PDB entry 6E3H | X-ray diffraction, 2.90 A resolution | chains L and H of the 4 polymer chains in the assembly

[Chain L]
Protein: antibody S9-3-37 light chain
Source organism: Homo sapiens
Notes: antibody fragment or engineered binder
Sequence (219 residues; row label = number of the first residue in the row; a row labelled like 30A-30E holds insertion residues (30A, then the next letters in order)):
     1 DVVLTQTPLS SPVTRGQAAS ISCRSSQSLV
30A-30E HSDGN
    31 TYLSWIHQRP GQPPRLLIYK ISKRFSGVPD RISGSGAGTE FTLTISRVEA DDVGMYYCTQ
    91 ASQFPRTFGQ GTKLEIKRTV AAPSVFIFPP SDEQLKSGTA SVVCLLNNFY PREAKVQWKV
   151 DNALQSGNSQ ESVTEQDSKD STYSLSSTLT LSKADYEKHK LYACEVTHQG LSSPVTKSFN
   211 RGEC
Disulfide bonds: Cys-23/Cys-88, Cys-134/Cys-194

[Chain H]
Protein: antibody S9-3-37 heavy chain
Source organism: Homo sapiens
Notes: antibody fragment or engineered binder
Sequence (233 residues; row label = number of the first residue in the row; a row labelled like 82A-82C holds insertion residues (82A, then the next letters in order)):
     1 QAQLVQSATE VKKPGASVKV SCQASGFTFT SYGFSWVRQA PGQGLEWMGW IS
   52A A
    53 YDAKTKFAEK FQDRVTMSID TRTTTAYMEM
82A-82C RNL
    83 RFDDTAIYFC AREFRTQI
100A-100M VLGYFDWLEGNAF
   101 DMWGQGTTVI VSSASTKGPS VFPLAPSSKS TSGGTAALGC LVKDYFPEPV TVSWNSGALT
   161 SGVHTFPAVL QSSGLYSLSS VVTVPSSSLG TQTYICNVNH KPSNTKVDKK VEPKSC
Unresolved in the structure: 128-132, 215-216
Disulfide bonds: Cys-22/Cys-92, Cys-140/Cys-196

[Interface between chain L and chain H]
Pairs across the interface (81; chain L residue first):
  His-30A(L) with Gln-99(H), hydrogen bond (side chain-backbone); Ile-100(H); Val-100A(H)
  Ser-30B(L) with Ile-100(H)
  Asp-30C(L) with Val-100A(H); Leu-100B(H); Gly-100C(H), hydrogen bond (side chain-backbone)
  Asn-30E(L) with Gly-100C(H), hydrogen bond (side chain-backbone)
  Tyr-32(L) with Phe-96(H), hydrophobic; Val-100A(H); Gly-100C(H)
  Ile-36(L) with Leu-45(H), hydrophobic; Trp-103(H), hydrophobic
  Gln-38(L) with Gln-39(H), hydrogen bond; Leu-45(H); Phe-91(H)
  Pro-43(L) with Phe-91(H), hydrophobic; Gly-104(H); Gln-105(H)
  Pro-44(L) with Trp-103(H)
  Leu-46(L) with Asn-100K(H); Ala-100L(H); Phe-100M(H); Asp-101(H)
  Tyr-49(L) with Asp-100F(H), hydrogen bond; Asn-100K(H)
  Lys-50(L) with Asp-100F(H), salt bridge
  Lys-53(L) with Asp-100F(H), salt bridge
  Phe-55(L) with Asp-101(H)
  Tyr-87(L) with Gly-44(H); Leu-45(H), hydrophobic
  Thr-89(L) with Phe-100M(H)
  Ala-91(L) with Phe-96(H); Ala-100L(H), hydrophobic
  Phe-94(L) with Trp-50(H), hydrophobic; Lys-58(H); Gln-99(H)
  Pro-95(L) with Trp-47(H), hydrophobic
  Arg-96(L) with Trp-47(H); Glu-95(H), salt bridge
  Phe-98(L) with Val-37(H), hydrophobic; Trp-47(H), hydrophobic; Phe-100M(H), hydrophobic
  Phe-116(L) with Thr-135(H); Ala-137(H), hydrophobic
  Phe-118(L) with Leu-124(H); Ala-125(H); Ala-137(H); Leu-138(H), hydrophobic
  Ser-121(L) with Phe-122(H); Pro-123(H); Lys-214(H)
  Glu-123(L) with Pro-123(H)
  Gln-124(L) with Phe-122(H); Leu-141(H); Lys-143(H)
  Ser-131(L) with Leu-141(H); Lys-143(H), hydrogen bond
  Val-133(L) with Leu-124(H), hydrophobic
  Leu-135(L) with Phe-166(H), hydrophobic; Val-181(H), hydrophobic
  Asn-137(L) with His-164(H), hydrogen bond; Thr-183(H)
  Asn-138(L) with His-164(H)
  Gln-160(L) with Val-169(H); Leu-170(H), hydrogen bond (side chain-backbone); Gln-171(H)
  Glu-161(L) with Val-169(H)
  Ser-162(L) with Phe-166(H); Pro-167(H), hydrogen bond (side chain-backbone)
  Val-163(L) with Pro-167(H)
  Thr-164(L) with His-164(H); Phe-166(H)
  Asp-167(L) with His-164(H), salt bridge
  Ser-174(L) with His-164(H), hydrogen bond; Phe-166(H)
  Leu-175(L) with Phe-166(H)
  Ser-176(L) with Phe-166(H); Ser-179(H)
  Thr-180(L) with Lys-143(H)
  Cys-214(L) with Lys-214(H)
Also at the interface, not in a pair above, chain L (46 interface residues in all): Ser-34, Gln-42, Gln-100, Ser-127
Also at the interface, not in a pair above, chain H (45 interface residues in all): Ser-35, Tyr-100D, Phe-100E

[Summary]
The interface between chain L and chain H involves 46 residues on one side and 45 on the other; the contacts
include 10 hydrogen bonds and 4 salt bridges. Polar pairs include Lys-50(L)/Asp-100F(H), Lys-53(L)/Asp-100F(H)
and Arg-96(L)/Glu-95(H).
Here chain L is antibody S9-3-37 light chain and chain H is antibody S9-3-37 heavy chain, both from Homo
sapiens. Entry 6E3H (Crystal structure of S9-3-37 bound to H5 influenza hemagglutinin) was determined by X-ray
diffraction.
